5VJ6 - chains M and N of the 14 polymer chains in the assembly; structure by electron microscopy, 11.50 A resolution (very low resolution: no residue pairs are listed; an interface is given only as per-side residue counts).

# Chain M
Molecule: 8ANC195 Fab heavy chain
Source organism: Homo sapiens
UniProtKB: S6B291 (S6B291_HUMAN); residues 114-214 here correspond to UniProt positions 137-237 (UniProt number = residue number + 23)
Sequence (233 residues; row label = number of the first residue in the row; note: 1 number in that range is skipped by the numbering (no residue carries it; nothing is unmodelled there); a row labelled like 77A-77D holds insertion residues (77A, then the next letters in order)):
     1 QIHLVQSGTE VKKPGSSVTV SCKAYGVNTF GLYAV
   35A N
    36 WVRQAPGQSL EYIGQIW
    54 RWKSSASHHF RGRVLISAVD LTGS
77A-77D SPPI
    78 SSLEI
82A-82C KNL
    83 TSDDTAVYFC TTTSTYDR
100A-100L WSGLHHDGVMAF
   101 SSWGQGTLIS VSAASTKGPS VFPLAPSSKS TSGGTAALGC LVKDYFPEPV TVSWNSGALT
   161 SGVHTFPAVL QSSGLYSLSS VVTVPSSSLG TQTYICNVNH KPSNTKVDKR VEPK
Unresolved in the structure: 127-134, 214
Cystine bridges: Cys22-Cys92, Cys140-Cys196

# Chain N
Molecule: 8ANC195 Fab light chain
Source organism: Homo sapiens
UniProtKB: Q8TCD0 (Q8TCD0_HUMAN); residues 107-214 here correspond to UniProt positions 132-239 (UniProt number = residue number + 25)
Sequence (215 residues; each row starts with the number of its first residue):
     1 DIQMTQSPST LSASTGDTVR ISCRASQSIT
   30A G
    31 NWVAWYQQRP GKAPRLLIYR GAALLGGVPS RFRGSAAGTD FTLTIGNLQA EDFGTFYCQQ
    91 YDTYPGTFGQ GTKVEVKRTV AAPSVFIFPP SDEQLKSGTA SVVCLLNNFY PREAKVQWKV
   151 DNALQSGNSQ ESVTEQDSKD STYSLSSTLT LSKADYEKHK VYACEVTHQG LSSPVTKSFN
   211 RGEC
Unresolved in the structure: 214
Cystine bridges: Cys23-Cys88, Cys134-Cys194

# Chain M / chain N interface
At this resolution (12 A) residue pairs are not listed: 38 residues of chain M and 39 of chain N lie at the interface.

# Summary
Chain M and chain N form an interface of 38 and 39 residues respectively.
Chain M is 8ANC195 Fab heavy chain and chain N is 8ANC195 Fab light chain, both from Homo sapiens; the
structure, BG505 SOSIP.664 in complex with broadly neutralizing antibodies PG9 and 8ANC195, was determined by
electron microscopy (same publication as 5VVF and 5VIY).
